Entry 3KJL (X-ray diffraction, 2.70 A resolution); this record covers chains A and E.

== Chain A ==
Name: Protein SUS1
Source organism: Saccharomyces cerevisiae
UniProt: Q6WNK7 (SUS1_YEAST); residue numbers follow UniProt; this construct covers 1-96
Chain sequence (96 residues; row label = number of the first residue in the row):
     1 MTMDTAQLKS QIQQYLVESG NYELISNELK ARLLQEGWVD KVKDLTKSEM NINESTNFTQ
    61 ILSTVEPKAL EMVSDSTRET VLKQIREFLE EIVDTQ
Not modelled in the structure: 1-6, 93-96
Swiss-Prot annotation at these positions:
  - cross-link: Lys-68 (Glycyl lysine isopeptide (Lys-Gly) (interchain with G-Cter in ubiquitin))
  - mutagenesis: Glu-18 to Gly-20 (In sus1-10; dissociates from TREX-2 while leaving its interaction with SAGA intact), Gly-37 to Trp-38 (In sus1-11; impairs binding to both TREX-2 and SAGA), Val-73 to Asp-75 (In sus1-12; dissociates from TREX-2 while leaving its interaction with SAGA intact)

== Chain E ==
Name: SAGA-associated factor 11
Source organism: Saccharomyces cerevisiae
Notes: fragment: Sus1-binding region
UniProt: Q03067 (SGF11_YEAST); residues 2-33 here = UniProt positions 2-33
Chain sequence (32 residues; numbered 2 to 33; the number before each row is that of its first residue):
     2 TEETITIDSI SNGILNNLLT TLIQDIVARE TT
Swiss-Prot annotation at these positions:
  - mutagenesis: Ile-15 (I15A: Moerately decreases the affinity of SGF11 for SUS1), Asn-18 (N18NA: Causes a dramatic decrease in the affinity of SGF11 for SUS1), Leu-19 (L19LA: Causes a dramatic decrease in the affinity of SGF11 for SUS1)

== Chain A / chain E interface ==
Pairs across the interface (35):
  Tyr-22(A) with Ile-15(E), hydrophobic; Leu-19(E)
  Ile-25(A) with Leu-19(E), hydrophobic
  Leu-29(A) with Leu-16(E), hydrophobic; Leu-19(E), hydrophobic
  Lys-30(A) with Leu-23(E)
  Trp-38(A) with Ile-27(E), hydrophobic
  Val-42(A) with Ile-27(E), hydrophobic
  Lys-43(A) with Ile-27(E); Glu-31(E)
  Thr-46(A) with Val-28(E); Glu-31(E)
  Lys-47(A) with Glu-31(E)
  Met-50(A) with Glu-31(E); Thr-32(E)
  Thr-56(A) with Thr-32(E)
  Phe-58(A) with Thr-32(E)
  Ile-61(A) with Val-28(E), hydrophobic
  Val-65(A) with Val-28(E), hydrophobic
  Glu-66(A) with Thr-21(E); Ile-24(E)
  Ala-69(A) with Ile-24(E), hydrophobic
  Leu-70(A) with Leu-20(E), hydrophobic; Ile-24(E), hydrophobic
  Val-73(A) with Leu-20(E), hydrophobic
  Arg-78(A) with Asn-13(E), hydrogen bond; Asn-17(E), hydrogen bond; Leu-20(E)
  Val-81(A) with Leu-16(E), hydrophobic
  Leu-82(A) with Asn-13(E); Leu-16(E), hydrophobic
  Ile-85(A) with Ser-12(E); Leu-16(E), hydrophobic
  Leu-89(A) with Ser-12(E); Ile-15(E), hydrophobic
Also at the interface, not in a pair above, chain A (29 interface residues in all): Ser-26, Leu-33, Val-39, Asn-57, Leu-62, Arg-86
Also at the interface, not in a pair above, chain E (19 interface residues in all): Ile-11, Asn-18, Gln-25, Ala-29, Arg-30
From the paper, about this interface:
  - hot spots on chain E (mutagenesis) - I15A: decreased binding to Protein SUS1 (chain A)

== Summary ==
The interface between chain A and chain E involves 29 residues on one side and 19 on the other, with 2
hydrogen bonds. Polar contacts include Arg-78(A)/Asn-13(E) and Arg-78(A)/Asn-17(E). UniProt lists 8
mutagenesis sites on chain A; 3 mutagenesis sites on chain E. From the paper: I15A of chain E reduces binding
to Protein SUS1 (chain A).
Here chain A is Protein SUS1 and chain E is SAGA-associated factor 11, both from Saccharomyces cerevisiae.
Entry 3KJL (Sgf11:Sus1 complex) was determined by X-ray diffraction, deposited together with 3KIK.
